1HTQ - chains B and H of the 12 polymer chains in the assembly; structure by X-ray diffraction, 2.40 A resolution.

Chain B (and H):
Molecule: glutamine synthetase
Source organism: Mycobacterium tuberculosis
Notes: EC 6.3.1.2; chain H of this document is another copy of the same molecule, construct and numbering; everything in this record applies to it too
UniProtKB: Q10377 (GLN1_MYCTU); the construct lacks a stretch of the UniProt sequence and is renumbered around it, so the offset changes along the chain: 601-603 = UniProt 2-4; 1-167 = UniProt 5-171; 500-502 = UniProt 172-174; 168-286 = UniProt 175-293; 3 more segments
Sequence (477 residues; row label = number of the first residue in the row):
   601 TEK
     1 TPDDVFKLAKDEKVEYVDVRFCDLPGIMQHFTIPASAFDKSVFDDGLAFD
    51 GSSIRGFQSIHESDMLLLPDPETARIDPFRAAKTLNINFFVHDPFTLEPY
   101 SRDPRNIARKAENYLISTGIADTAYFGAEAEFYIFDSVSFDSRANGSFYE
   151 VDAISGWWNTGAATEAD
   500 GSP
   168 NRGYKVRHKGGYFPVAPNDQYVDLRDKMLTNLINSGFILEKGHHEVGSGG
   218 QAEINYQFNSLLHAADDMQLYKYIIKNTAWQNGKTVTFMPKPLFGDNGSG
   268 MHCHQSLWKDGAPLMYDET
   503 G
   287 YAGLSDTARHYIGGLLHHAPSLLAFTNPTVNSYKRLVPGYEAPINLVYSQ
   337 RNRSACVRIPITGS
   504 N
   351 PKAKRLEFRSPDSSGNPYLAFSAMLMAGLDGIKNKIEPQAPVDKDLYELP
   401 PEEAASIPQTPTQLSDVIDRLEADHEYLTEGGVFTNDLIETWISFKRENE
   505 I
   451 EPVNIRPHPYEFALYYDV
Ion coordination: Mn2+: Glu129, Glu357
Ligand contacts: adenosine monophosphate (AMP): Tyr125, Phe126, Gly127, Ala128, Glu129, Gly209, His210, Asn222, Tyr223, Gln224, Phe225, His271, Gln272, Ser273, Trp275, Arg344, Lys352, Arg355
Reported in the primary citation:
  - post-translational modification sites: Tyr397 (citing earlier work)

Chain B / chain H interface:
Pairs across the interface - 130 pairs, chain B then chain H:
  Ile27(B) - Asp467(H)
  Phe135(B) - Tyr466(H)
  Val138(B) - Tyr466(H)  hydrophobic
  Phe140(B) - Phe462(H)
  Phe140(B) - Ala463(H)  hydrophobic
  Ser142(B) - Tyr460(H)
  Arg143(B) - Glu150(H)  salt bridge
  Ala144(B) - Trp157(H)  hydrophobic
  Ala144(B) - Leu260(H)
  Ala144(B) - Phe261(H)  hydrogen bond (backbone-backbone)
  Asn145(B) - Tyr149(H)
  Asn145(B) - Glu150(H)
  Asn145(B) - Val151(H)  hydrogen bond (backbone-backbone)
  Asn145(B) - Asp152(H)
  Asn145(B) - Trp158(H)
  Asn145(B) - Leu260(H)
  Gly146(B) - Tyr149(H)
  Ser147(B) - Phe148(H)
  Ser147(B) - Tyr149(H)  hydrogen bond (backbone-backbone)
  Ser147(B) - Pro459(H)
  Phe148(B) - Ser147(H)
  Phe148(B) - Phe148(H)  hydrophobic
  Phe148(B) - Pro459(H)
  Tyr149(B) - Asn145(H)
  Tyr149(B) - Gly146(H)
  Tyr149(B) - Ser147(H)  hydrogen bond (backbone-backbone)
  Tyr149(B) - Pro457(H)
  Tyr149(B) - Pro459(H)  hydrophobic
  Tyr149(B) - Phe462(H)  hydrophobic
  Glu150(B) - Arg143(H)  salt bridge
  Glu150(B) - Asn145(H)
  Val151(B) - Asn145(H)  hydrogen bond (backbone-backbone)
  Val151(B) - Phe462(H)  hydrophobic
  Val151(B) - Tyr466(H)  hydrophobic
  Asp152(B) - Asn145(H)
  Trp157(B) - Ala144(H)  hydrophobic
  Trp158(B) - Asn145(H)
  Lys239(B) - Val468(H)  hydrogen bond (side chain-backbone)
  Lys243(B) - Asp467(H)  hydrogen bond (side chain-backbone)
  Lys243(B) - Val468(H)  hydrogen bond (side chain-backbone)
  Thr252(B) - Tyr466(H)  hydrogen bond
  Val253(B) - Tyr466(H)
  Thr254(B) - Tyr466(H)  hydrogen bond (side chain-backbone)
  Phe255(B) - Val468(H)
  Met256(B) - Glu461(H)
  Met256(B) - Phe462(H)  hydrophobic
  Met256(B) - Tyr465(H)
  Met256(B) - Tyr466(H)  hydrophobic
  Met256(B) - Val468(H)
  Lys258(B) - Pro457(H)
  Pro259(B) - Phe462(H)
  Leu260(B) - Ala144(H)
  Leu260(B) - Asn145(H)
  Phe261(B) - Ala144(H)  hydrogen bond (backbone-backbone)
  Phe261(B) - Ile455(H)
  Phe261(B) - Arg456(H)
  Thr315(B) - Tyr465(H)
  Val316(B) - Glu461(H)
  Val316(B) - Tyr465(H)  hydrogen bond (backbone-side chain)
  Asn317(B) - Glu461(H)  hydrogen bond
  Asn317(B) - Tyr465(H)
  Lys320(B) - Val453(H)
  Lys320(B) - Asn454(H)  hydrogen bond (side chain-backbone)
  Lys320(B) - Arg456(H)  hydrogen bond (side chain-backbone)
  Lys320(B) - Glu461(H)  salt bridge
  Val323(B) - Asn454(H)
  Val323(B) - Ile455(H)  hydrophobic
  Ser364(B) - Val468(H)
  Gln413(B) - Gln413(H)
  Gln413(B) - Asn454(H)  hydrogen bond
  Glu450(B) - Tyr465(H)  hydrogen bond
  Pro452(B) - Tyr460(H)  hydrophobic
  Val453(B) - Lys320(H)
  Val453(B) - His458(H)
  Val453(B) - Tyr460(H)  hydrophobic
  Val453(B) - Leu464(H)  hydrophobic
  Asn454(B) - Lys320(H)  hydrogen bond (backbone-side chain)
  Asn454(B) - Val323(H)
  Asn454(B) - Gln413(H)  hydrogen bond
  Ile455(B) - Phe261(H)
  Ile455(B) - Val323(H)  hydrophobic
  Arg456(B) - Phe261(H)
  Arg456(B) - Lys320(H)  hydrogen bond (backbone-side chain)
  Arg456(B) - His458(H)
  Arg456(B) - Tyr460(H)
  Pro457(B) - Tyr149(H)
  Pro457(B) - Lys258(H)
  Pro457(B) - Phe261(H)
  Pro457(B) - His458(H)
  His458(B) - Val453(H)
  His458(B) - Arg456(H)
  His458(B) - Pro457(H)
  His458(B) - His458(H)
  Pro459(B) - Ser147(H)
  Pro459(B) - Phe148(H)
  Pro459(B) - Tyr149(H)  hydrophobic
  Pro459(B) - Pro459(H)
  Tyr460(B) - Ser142(H)
  Tyr460(B) - Pro452(H)  hydrophobic
  Tyr460(B) - Arg456(H)
  Glu461(B) - Met256(H)
  Glu461(B) - Asn317(H)  hydrogen bond
  Glu461(B) - Lys320(H)  salt bridge
  Phe462(B) - Phe140(H)
  Phe462(B) - Tyr149(H)  hydrophobic
  Phe462(B) - Val151(H)  hydrophobic
  Phe462(B) - Met256(H)  hydrophobic
  Phe462(B) - Pro259(H)
  Ala463(B) - Phe140(H)  hydrophobic
  Leu464(B) - Val453(H)  hydrophobic
  Tyr465(B) - Thr254(H)
  Tyr465(B) - Met256(H)
  Tyr465(B) - Thr315(H)
  Tyr465(B) - Val316(H)  hydrogen bond (side chain-backbone)
  Tyr465(B) - Asn317(H)
  Tyr465(B) - Glu450(H)  hydrogen bond
  Tyr466(B) - Phe135(H)
  Tyr466(B) - Val138(H)  hydrophobic
  Tyr466(B) - Val151(H)  hydrophobic
  Tyr466(B) - Thr252(H)  hydrogen bond
  Tyr466(B) - Val253(H)
  Tyr466(B) - Thr254(H)  hydrogen bond (backbone-side chain)
  Tyr466(B) - Met256(H)  hydrophobic
  Asp467(B) - Ile27(H)
  Asp467(B) - Lys243(H)  hydrogen bond (backbone-side chain)
  Val468(B) - Lys239(H)  hydrogen bond (backbone-side chain)
  Val468(B) - Lys243(H)  hydrogen bond (backbone-side chain)
  Val468(B) - Phe255(H)
  Val468(B) - Met256(H)
  Val468(B) - Ser364(H)
Other interface residues (no listed pair), chain B (55 interface residues in all): Ser363, Asn449
Other interface residues (no listed pair), chain H (55 interface residues in all): Ser363, Asn449

Summary:
The chain B/chain H interface involves 55 residues from each chain, with 28 hydrogen bonds and 4 salt bridges.
Polar contacts include Arg143(B)-Glu150(H), Lys320(B)-Glu461(H) and Lys239(B)-Val468(H). Bound to chain B:
adenosine monophosphate. The Mn2+ site is built by Glu129(B) and Glu357(B). The paper reports a modification
site at Tyr397(B).
Both chains are glutamine synthetase (Mycobacterium tuberculosis). Entry 1HTQ (Multicopy crystallographic
structure of a relaxed glutamine synthetase from Mycobacterium tuberculosis) was determined by X-ray
diffraction (same publication as 1HTO).
